7DTE - chains A and C of the 6 polymer chains in the assembly; structure by electron microscopy, 3.00 A resolution.

[Chain A]
Molecule: RNA-directed RNA polymerase
Organism: Severe acute respiratory syndrome coronavirus 2
Notes: EC 2.7.7.48
Reference sequence: P0DTD1 (R1AB_SARS2); residues 1-932 here correspond to UniProt positions 4393-5324 (UniProt number = residue number + 4392)
Sequence (944 residues; each row starts with the number of its first residue; numbers below 1 keep their minus sign (Met-1 is residue -1)):
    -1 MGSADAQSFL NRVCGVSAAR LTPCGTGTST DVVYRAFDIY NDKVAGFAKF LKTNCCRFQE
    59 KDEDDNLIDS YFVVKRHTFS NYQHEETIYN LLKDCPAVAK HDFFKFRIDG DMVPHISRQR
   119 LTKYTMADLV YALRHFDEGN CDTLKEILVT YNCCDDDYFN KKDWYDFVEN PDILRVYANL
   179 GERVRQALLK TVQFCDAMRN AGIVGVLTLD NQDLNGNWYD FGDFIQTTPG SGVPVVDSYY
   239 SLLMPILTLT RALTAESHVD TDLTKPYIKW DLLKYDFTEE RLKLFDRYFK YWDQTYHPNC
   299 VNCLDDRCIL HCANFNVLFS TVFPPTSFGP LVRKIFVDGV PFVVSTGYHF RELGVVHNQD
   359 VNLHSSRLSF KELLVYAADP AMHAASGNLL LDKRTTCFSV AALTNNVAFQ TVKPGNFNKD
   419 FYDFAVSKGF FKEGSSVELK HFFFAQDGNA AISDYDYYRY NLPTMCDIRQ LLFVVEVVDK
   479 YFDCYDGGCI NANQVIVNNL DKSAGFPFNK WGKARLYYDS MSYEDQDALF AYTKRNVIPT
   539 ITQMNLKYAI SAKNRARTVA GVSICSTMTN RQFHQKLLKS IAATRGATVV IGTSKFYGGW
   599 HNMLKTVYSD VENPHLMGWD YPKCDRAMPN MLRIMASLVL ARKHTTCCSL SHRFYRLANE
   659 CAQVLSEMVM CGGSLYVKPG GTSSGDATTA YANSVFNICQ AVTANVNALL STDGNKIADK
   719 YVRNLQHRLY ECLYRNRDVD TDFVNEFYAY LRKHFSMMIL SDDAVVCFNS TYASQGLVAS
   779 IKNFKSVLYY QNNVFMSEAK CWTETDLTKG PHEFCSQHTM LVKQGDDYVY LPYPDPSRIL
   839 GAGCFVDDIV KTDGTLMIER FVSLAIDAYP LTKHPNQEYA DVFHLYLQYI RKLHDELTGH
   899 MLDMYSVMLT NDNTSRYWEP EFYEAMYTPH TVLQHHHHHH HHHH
Not modelled in the structure: -1 to 1, 930-942
Differences from the reference sequence: expression tag (-1 to 0, 933-942)
Ion coordination: Zn2+ site 1: His295, Cys301, Cys306, Cys310; Zn2+ site 2: Cys487, His642, Cys645, Cys646
Swiss-Prot annotation at these positions:
  - region: Lys545 to Arg555 (Interaction with RMP Remdesivir), Thr582 to Pro620 (RdRp Palm N-ter)
  - active site: Ser759, Asp760, Asp761
  - binding site (Mn(2+)): Asn209, Asp218
  - binding site (Zn(2+)): His295, Cys301, Cys306, Cys310, Cys487, His642, Cys645, Cys646
  - site: Gln932 (Cleavage)
Reported in the primary citation:
  - conformationally variable residues (loop rearrangement, order/disorder transition): Val844 to Met855, Thr896 to Ser913
  - binding site for the 34-nt RNA strand: Ser861
  - mutagenesis - S861A: unchanged catalytic activity on G/A/U
  - binding site for the 57-nt RNA strand: Lys500, Ser501 (proposed by the authors, not directly observed)

[Chain C]
Molecule: Non-structural protein 7
Organism: Severe acute respiratory syndrome coronavirus 2
Reference sequence: P0DTD1 (R1AB_SARS2); residues 1-83 here correspond to UniProt positions 3860-3942 (UniProt number = residue number + 3859)
Sequence (85 residues; row label = number of the first residue in the row; numbers below 1 keep their minus sign (Gly-1 is residue -1)):
    -1 GPSKMSDVKC TSVVLLSVLQ QLRVESSSKL WAQCVQLHND ILLAKDTTEA FEKMVSLLSV
    59 LLSMQGAVDI NKLCEEMLDN RATLQ
Not modelled in the structure: -1, 73-83
Differences from the reference sequence: expression tag (-1 to 0)
Swiss-Prot annotation at these positions:
  - site: Gln83 (Cleavage)

[Interface between chain A and chain C]
Contacting residue pairs - 33 pairs, chain A then chain C:
  Thr409(A) with Glu23(C), hydrogen bond; Trp29(C)
  Val410(A) with Trp29(C)
  Lys411(A) with Gln18(C)
  Pro412(A) with Leu14(C), hydrophobic; Ser15(C)
  Gly413(A) with Val11(C); Ser15(C), hydrogen bond (backbone-side chain)
  Phe415(A) with Cys8(C), hydrophobic; Val12(C), hydrophobic
  Tyr420(A) with Ser4(C); Asp5(C), hydrogen bond; Cys8(C), hydrophobic
  Phe429(A) with Pro0(C); Ser1(C), hydrogen bond (backbone-backbone); Ser4(C)
  Lys430(A) with Ser1(C)
  Glu431(A) with Pro0(C); Ser1(C)
  Phe440(A) with Lys7(C); Leu40(C)
  Phe441(A) with His36(C)
  Phe442(A) with Asn37(C); Leu40(C), hydrophobic; Leu41(C), hydrophobic
  Ala443(A) with Leu14(C), hydrophobic; Val33(C); Asn37(C), hydrogen bond (backbone-side chain)
  Gln444(A) with Trp29(C), hydrogen bond (backbone-side chain)
  Asp445(A) with Trp29(C); Ala30(C)
  Asn552(A) with Leu41(C)
  Phe843(A) with Val11(C), hydrophobic
Interface residues without a listed pair, chain A (22 interface residues in all): Val424, Phe428, Leu437, Ala550

[Overview]
22 residues of chain A face 19 of chain C across their interface, with 6 hydrogen bonds. Among the polar pairs
are Thr409(A)-Glu23(C), Gly413(A)-Ser15(C) and Tyr420(A)-Asp5(C). From the paper: a binding site for the 57-nt
RNA strand at Lys500(A) and Ser501(A); S861A of chain A leaves catalytic activity on G/A/U unchanged.
Chain A is RNA-directed RNA polymerase and chain C is Non-structural protein 7, both from Severe acute
respiratory syndrome coronavirus 2; the structure, SARS-CoV-2 RdRP catalytic complex with T33-1 RNA, was
determined by electron microscopy.
